5Z12 - chains B and I of the 4 polymer chains in the assembly; structure by X-ray diffraction, 2.75 A resolution.

# Chain B
Name: Retinoic acid receptor RXR-alpha
From: Homo sapiens
UniProtKB: P19793 (RXRA_HUMAN); residue numbers follow UniProt; this construct covers 228-458
Sequence (231 residues; each row starts with the number of its first residue):
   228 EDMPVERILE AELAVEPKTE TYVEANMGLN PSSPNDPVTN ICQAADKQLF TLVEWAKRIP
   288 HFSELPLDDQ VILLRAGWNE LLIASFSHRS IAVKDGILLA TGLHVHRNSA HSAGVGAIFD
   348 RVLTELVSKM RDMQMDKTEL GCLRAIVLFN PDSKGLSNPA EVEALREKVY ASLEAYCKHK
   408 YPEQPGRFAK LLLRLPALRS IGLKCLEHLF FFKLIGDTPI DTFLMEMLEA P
Not modelled in the structure: 248-261
Small-molecule neighbours: (9cis)-retinoic acid (9CR): Val-265, Ile-268, Ala-271, Ala-272, Gln-275, Trp-305, Leu-309, Phe-313, Arg-316, Leu-325, Leu-326, Ala-327, Val-342, Ile-345, Phe-346, Val-349, Cys-432, His-435, Leu-436
UniProt features mapped onto this chain:
  - region: Arg-348 to Gly-368 (Required for nuclear export)
  - binding site (9-cis-retinoate): Arg-316, Ala-327
  - binding site (all-trans-retinoate): Arg-316, Ala-327
  - modified residue (Phosphoserine): Ser-259, Ser-260
  - mutagenesis: Val-280 (V280A: Abolished ubiquitination and degradation by UBR5), Met-357 to Met-360 (Abolishes nuclear export), Leu-418 to Leu-430 (Abolishes nuclear localization), Glu-434 (E434N/Q/K/A: As a heterodimer with NR1H4, impairs interaction with coactivator NCOA1. Impairs transcriptional activity)
What the authors report for this chain:
  - mutagenesis - D379L, P423W, R426L/S427L: decreased signaling with Bile acid receptor

# Chain I
Name: Peptide from Nuclear receptor coactivator 2
Sequence (9 residues; numbered 687 to 695; the number before each row is that of its first residue):
   687 HKILHRLLQ

# Chain B / chain I interface
Residue-residue contacts (16; chain B residue first):
  Phe-277(B) / Ile-689(I)  hydrophobic
  Phe-277(B) / Leu-693(I)  hydrophobic
  Val-280(B) / Leu-693(I)  hydrophobic
  Val-280(B) / Leu-694(I)  hydrophobic
  Lys-284(B) / Leu-693(I)  hydrogen bond (side chain-backbone)
  Lys-284(B) / Leu-694(I)  hydrogen bond (side chain-backbone)
  Gln-297(B) / Leu-694(I)
  Val-298(B) / Leu-690(I)
  Val-298(B) / Leu-694(I)  hydrophobic
  Phe-450(B) / Ile-689(I)  hydrophobic
  Glu-453(B) / His-687(I)
  Glu-453(B) / Lys-688(I)
  Glu-453(B) / Ile-689(I)  hydrogen bond (side chain-backbone)
  Glu-453(B) / Leu-690(I)  hydrogen bond (side chain-backbone)
  Met-454(B) / Leu-690(I)  hydrophobic
  Pro-458(B) / His-687(I)  hydrogen bond (backbone-side chain)
Also at the interface, not in a pair above, chain B (14 interface residues in all): Phe-289, Leu-294, Leu-301, Arg-302, Thr-449
Also at the interface, not in a pair above, chain I (8 interface residues in all): His-691, Gln-695

# In short
Chain B and chain I form an interface of 14 and 8 residues respectively, with 5 hydrogen bonds. Among the
polar pairs are Lys-284(B)/Leu-693(I), Lys-284(B)/Leu-694(I) and Glu-453(B)/Ile-689(I). Ligands of chain B:
(9cis)-retinoic acid. The paper reports that D379L, P423W and R426L/S427L of chain B reduce signaling with
Bile acid receptor.
Chain B is Retinoic acid receptor RXR-alpha (Homo sapiens) and chain I is Peptide from Nuclear receptor
coactivator 2; the structure, A structure of FXR/RXR, was determined by X-ray diffraction.
